7OLE - chains E and F of the 9 polymer chains in the assembly; structure by electron microscopy, 3.41 A resolution.

[Chain E]
Protein: RuvB-like 1
Organism: Homo sapiens
Notes: EC 3.6.4.12
UniProtKB: Q9Y265 (RUVB1_HUMAN); numbering as in UniProt (aligned over 1-456)
Chain sequence (456 residues; numbered 1 to 456; the number before each row is that of its first residue):
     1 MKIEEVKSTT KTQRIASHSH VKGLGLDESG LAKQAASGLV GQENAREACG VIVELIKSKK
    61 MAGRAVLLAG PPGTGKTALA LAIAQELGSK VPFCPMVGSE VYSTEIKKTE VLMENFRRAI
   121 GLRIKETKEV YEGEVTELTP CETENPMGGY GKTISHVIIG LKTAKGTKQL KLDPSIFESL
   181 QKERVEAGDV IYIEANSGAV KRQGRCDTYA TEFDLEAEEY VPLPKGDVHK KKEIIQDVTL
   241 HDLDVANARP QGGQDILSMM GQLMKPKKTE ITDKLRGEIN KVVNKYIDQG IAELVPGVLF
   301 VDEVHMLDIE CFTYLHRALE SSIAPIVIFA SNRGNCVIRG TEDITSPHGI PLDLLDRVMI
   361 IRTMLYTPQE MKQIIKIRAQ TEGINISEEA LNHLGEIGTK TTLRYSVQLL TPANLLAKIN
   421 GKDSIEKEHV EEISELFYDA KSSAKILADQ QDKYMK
Unresolved in the structure: 1-4, 141-155, 249-268, 453-456
UniProt features mapped onto this chain:
  - binding site (ATP): Gly70 to Thr77
  - modified residue: Lys453 (N6-acetyllysine)
  - cross-link (Glycyl lysine isopeptide (Lys-Gly)): Lys2 (interchain with G-Cter in SUMO2), Lys225 (interchain with G-Cter in SUMO1), Lys445 (interchain with G-Cter in SUMO2)
  - mutagenesis: Lys76 (K76M: No effect on interaction with NOPCHAP1), Asp302 (D302N: Abolishes ATPase activity; inhibition of MYC- and CTNNB1-mediated transformation), Glu303 (E303Q: Reduces ATPase activity. Decreases interaction with NOPCHAP1. No effect on formation of RUVBL1-RUVBL2 heteromeric complex)
Residues lining bound ligands: ADP (adenosine-5'-diphosphate): Ser17, His18, His20, Gly38, Leu39, Val40, Gly41, Pro72, Gly73, Thr74, Gly75, Lys76, Thr77, Ala78, Tyr366, Ile374, Leu403

[Chain F]
Protein: RuvB-like 2
Organism: Homo sapiens
Notes: EC 3.6.4.12
UniProtKB: Q9Y230 (RUVB2_HUMAN); residues 1-463 here = UniProt positions 1-463
Chain sequence (463 residues; each row starts with the number of its first residue):
     1 MATVTATTKV PEIRDVTRIE RIGAHSHIRG LGLDDALEPR QASQGMVGQL AARRAAGVVL
    61 EMIREGKIAG RAVLIAGQPG TGKTAIAMGM AQALGPDTPF TAIAGSEIFS LEMSKTEALT
   121 QAFRRSIGVR IKEETEIIEG EVVEIQIDRP ATGTGSKVGK LTLKTTEMET IYDLGTKMIE
   181 SLTKDKVQAG DVITIDKATG KISKLGRSFT RARDYDAMGS QTKFVQCPDG ELQKRKEVVH
   241 TVSLHEIDVI NSRTQGFLAL FSGDTGEIKS EVREQINAKV AEWREEGKAE IIPGVLFIDE
   301 VHMLDIESFS FLNRALESDM APVLIMATNR GITRIRGTSY QSPHGIPIDL LDRLLIVSTT
   361 PYSEKDTKQI LRIRCEEEDV EMSEDAYTVL TRIGLETSLR YAIQLITAAS LVCRKRKGTE
   421 VQVDDIKRVY SLFLDESRST QYMKEYQDAF LFNELKGETM DTS
Unresolved in the structure: 1-21, 254-266, 454-463
UniProt features mapped onto this chain:
  - binding site (ATP): Gly77 to Thr84
  - modified residue: Ala2 (N-acetylalanine), Ser437 (Phosphoserine)
  - cross-link (Glycyl lysine isopeptide (Lys-Gly)): Lys9 (interchain with G-Cter in SUMO2), Lys444 (interchain with G-Cter in SUMO2), Lys456 (interchain with G-Cter in SUMO2)
  - mutagenesis: Lys83 (K83M: No effect on interaction with NOPCHAP1), Asp299 (D299N: Abolishes ATPase activity), Glu300 (E300Q: Reduces ATPase activity. Decreases interaction with NOPCHAP1. No effect on formation of RUVBL1-RUVBL2 heteromeric complex)
Residues lining bound ligands: ADP (adenosine-5'-diphosphate): Ala24, His25, His27, Ile28, Gly45, Met46, Val47, Gln78, Pro79, Gly80, Thr81, Gly82, Lys83, Thr84, Ala85, Tyr362, Ile370, Leu399, Arg400, Ile403

[Chain E / chain F interface]
Residue-residue contacts (43; chain E residue first):
  Glu28(E) - Lys415(F)
  Leu31(E) - Arg428(F)
  Asn44(E) - Leu432(F)
  Ala48(E) - Leu432(F)  hydrophobic
  Ala48(E) - Phe433(F)  hydrophobic
  Val51(E) - Leu411(F)  hydrophobic
  Ile52(E) - Phe433(F)  hydrophobic
  Glu54(E) - Leu411(F)
  Glu54(E) - Lys415(F)
  Leu55(E) - Leu411(F)  hydrophobic
  Arg64(E) - Gln404(F)
  Gly70(E) - Met443(F)
  Pro72(E) - Tyr446(F)
  Thr109(E) - Leu111(F)
  Ile309(E) - Phe109(F)  hydrophobic
  Glu310(E) - Phe109(F)
  Glu310(E) - Leu111(F)
  Thr313(E) - Ser106(F)
  Thr313(E) - Glu107(F)
  Thr313(E) - Phe109(F)  hydrogen bond (side chain-backbone)
  Thr313(E) - Ser110(F)
  His316(E) - Glu107(F)  salt bridge
  Arg317(E) - Glu112(F)
  Asn332(E) - Met443(F)
  Arg333(E) - Met443(F)
  Asn335(E) - Thr440(F)
  Gly340(E) - Arg336(F)  hydrogen bond (backbone-side chain)
  Thr341(E) - Arg336(F)
  Asp343(E) - Arg334(F)  salt bridge
  Pro347(E) - Thr440(F)
  His348(E) - Ser439(F)
  Asp353(E) - Ser106(F)
  Asp356(E) - Gln404(F)
  Val358(E) - Gln404(F)
  Met359(E) - Phe433(F)  hydrophobic
  Ile360(E) - Phe433(F)
  Ile360(E) - Leu434(F)  hydrogen bond (backbone-backbone)
  Ile360(E) - Asp435(F)
  Ile360(E) - Glu436(F)
  Ile360(E) - Ser439(F)
  Arg362(E) - Leu434(F)
  Arg362(E) - Tyr442(F)  hydrogen bond
  Lys441(E) - Phe450(F)
Also at the interface, not in a pair above, chain E (41 interface residues in all): Glu47, Ala69, Pro71, Lys108, Tyr314, Gly334, Glu342, Ile344, Ile361
Also at the interface, not in a pair above, chain F (31 interface residues in all): Ala104, Met113, Met303, Arg400, Thr407, Val412, Ser431, Gln447

[Summary]
Chain E and chain F form an interface of 41 and 31 residues respectively, with 4 hydrogen bonds and 2 salt
bridges. Polar contacts include His316(E)-Glu107(F), Asp343(E)-Arg334(F) and Thr313(E)-Phe109(F). Bound to
chain E: ADP. Bound to chain F: ADP.
Chain E is RuvB-like 1 and chain F is RuvB-like 2, both from Homo sapiens; the structure, Cryo-EM structure of
the TELO2-TTI1-TTI2-RUVBL1-RUVBL2 complex, was determined by electron microscopy.
